PDB entry 5HRU | X-ray diffraction, 1.71 A resolution | chains B and C of the 3 polymer chains in the assembly

[Chain B]
Protein: L-lactate dehydrogenase
Source organism: Plasmodium vivax
Notes: EC 1.1.1.27
UniProt: Q4PRK9 (Q4PRK9_PLAVI); residues 1-316 here = UniProt positions 1-316
Amino-acid sequence (346 residues; numbered -29 to 316; the number before each row is that of its first residue; numbers below 1 keep their minus sign (Met-29 is residue -29)):
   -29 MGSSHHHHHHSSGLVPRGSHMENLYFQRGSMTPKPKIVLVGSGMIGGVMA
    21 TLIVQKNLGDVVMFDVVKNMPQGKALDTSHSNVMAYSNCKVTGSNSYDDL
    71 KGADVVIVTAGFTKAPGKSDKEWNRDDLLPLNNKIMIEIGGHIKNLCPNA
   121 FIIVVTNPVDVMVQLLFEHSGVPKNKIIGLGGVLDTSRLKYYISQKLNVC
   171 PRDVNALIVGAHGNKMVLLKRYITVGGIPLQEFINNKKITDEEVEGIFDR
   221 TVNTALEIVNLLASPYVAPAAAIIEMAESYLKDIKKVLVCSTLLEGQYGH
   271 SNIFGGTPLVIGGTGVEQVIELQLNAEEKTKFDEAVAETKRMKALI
Not modelled in the structure: -29 to 2, 86-93
Differences from the reference sequence: expression tag (-29 to 0)
What the authors report for this chain:
  - binding site for the 32-nt DNA strand (chain C): Gly11, Gly13, Met14, Asp35, Val36, Val37, Lys38, Met40, Lys44, Thr79, Ala80, Gly81, Phe82, Thr83, Asp97, Leu98, Ile105, Leu232, Ser234, Tyr236
  - Mg2+ coordination through a water molecule: Lys84
  - binding site for Mg2+: Lys84

[Chain C]
Molecule: 32-nt DNA strand
Sequence (32 nucleotides; numbered 3 to 34; the number before each row is that of its first residue):
     3 TCGATTGGATTGTGCCGGAAGTGCTGGCTCGA
Ion coordination: Mg2+ near DT8 (its only coordinating residue here)
What the authors report for this chain:
  - Mg2+ coordination: DT8, DG9
  - Mg2+ coordination through a water molecule: DT7, DG10, DG16
  - contacts within the chain: DG9-DC17, DG10-DC17, DA11-DT15, DT12-DA22, DT13-DA21, DT13-DG14

[Interface between chain B and chain C]
Contacting residue pairs - 17 pairs, chain B then chain C:
  Gly11(B) - DG9(C)  phosphate contact
  Gly13(B) - DG9(C)  phosphate contact
  Gly13(B) - DG10(C)  phosphate contact
  Met14(B) - DG10(C)  hydrogen bond to the phosphate
  Asp35(B) - DG9(C)  phosphate contact
  Val36(B) - DT7(C)  base contact
  Val36(B) - DT8(C)  base contact
  Val37(B) - DG9(C)  base contact
  Lys38(B) - DT7(C)  base contact
  Met40(B) - DG9(C)  sugar contact
  Lys44(B) - DG10(C)  salt bridge to the phosphate
  Thr79(B) - DG9(C)  phosphate contact
  Ala80(B) - DT8(C)  base contact
  Ala80(B) - DG9(C)  phosphate contact
  Gly81(B) - DT8(C)  sugar contact
  Phe82(B) - DT8(C)  phosphate contact
  Ile105(B) - DT8(C)  base contact
Interface residues without a listed pair, chain B (16 interface residues in all): Ser12, Lys84
From the paper, about this interface:
  - residue pairs: Lys44(B)-DG10(C), Gly81(B)-DT8(C) (backbone contact), Phe82(B)-DT8(C) (hydrophobic contact)
  - interface residues, chain B: Gly11(B), Gly13(B), Asp35(B), Lys38(B), Met40(B), Thr79(B), Lys84(B)

[Summary]
The interface between chain B and chain C involves 16 residues on one side and 4 on the other, with 1 hydrogen
bond and 1 salt bridge. Polar contacts include Met14(B)-DG10(C) and Lys44(B)-DG10(C). The paper describes a
contact between Lys44(B) and DG10(C); a backbone contact between Gly81(B) and DT8(C); a hydrophobic contact
between Phe82(B) and DT8(C). The paper reports a binding site for the 32-nt DNA strand (chain C) at Gly11(B),
Gly13(B) and Met14(B) among others; a binding site for Mg2+ at Lys84(B).
Here chain B is L-lactate dehydrogenase (Plasmodium vivax) and chain C is a 32-nt DNA strand. Entry 5HRU
(Crystal structure of Plasmodium vivax LDH in complex with a DNA aptamer called pL1) was determined by X-ray
diffraction (same publication as 5HS4 and 5HTO).
